9UAV - chains D and E of the 8 polymer chains in the assembly; structure by electron microscopy, 3.70 A resolution.

== Chain D ==
Molecule: Protein sel-1 homolog 1
Organism: Homo sapiens
UniProt: Q9UBV2 (SE1L1_HUMAN); numbering as in UniProt (aligned over 175-723)
Chain sequence (549 residues; row label = number of the first residue in the row):
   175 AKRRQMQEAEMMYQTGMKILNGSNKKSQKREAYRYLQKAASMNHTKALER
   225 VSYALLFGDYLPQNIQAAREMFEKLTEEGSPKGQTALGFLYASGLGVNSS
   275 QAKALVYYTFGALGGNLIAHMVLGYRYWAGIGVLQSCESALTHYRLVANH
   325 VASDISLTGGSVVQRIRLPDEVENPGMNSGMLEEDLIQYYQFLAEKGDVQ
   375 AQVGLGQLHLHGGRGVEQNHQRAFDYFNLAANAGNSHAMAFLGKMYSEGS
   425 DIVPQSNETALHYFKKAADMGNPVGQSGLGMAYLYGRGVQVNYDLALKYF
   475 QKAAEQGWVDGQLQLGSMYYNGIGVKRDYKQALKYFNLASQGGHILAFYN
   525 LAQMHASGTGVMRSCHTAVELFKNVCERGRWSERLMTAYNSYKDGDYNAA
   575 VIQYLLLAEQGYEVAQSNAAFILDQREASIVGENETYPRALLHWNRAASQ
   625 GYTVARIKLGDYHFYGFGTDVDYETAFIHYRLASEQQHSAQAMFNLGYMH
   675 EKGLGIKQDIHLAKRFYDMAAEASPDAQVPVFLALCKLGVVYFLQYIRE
Not modelled in the structure: 347-457
Disulfides: C311-C539
Glycans and other covalent adducts: N-acetylglucosamine (NAG) linked to N217, N272, N608
Curated features (UniProtKB/Swiss-Prot):
  - glycosylation (N-linked (GlcNAc...) asparagine): N195, N217, N272, N431, N608
  - natural variant: M528 (M528R: In NEDGSAF), G585 (G585D: In NEDGSAF; uncertain significance)

== Chain E ==
Molecule: Endoplasmic reticulum lectin 1
Organism: Homo sapiens
UniProt: Q96DZ1 (ERLEC_HUMAN); numbering as in UniProt (aligned over 37-285)
Chain sequence (249 residues; row label = number of the first residue in the row):
    37 LSDDIPFRVNWPGTEFSLPTTGVLYKEDNYVIMTTAHKEKYKCILPLVTS
    87 GDEEEEKDYKGPNPRELLEPLFKQSSCSYRIESYWTYEVCHGKHIRQYHE
   137 EKETGQKINIHEYYLGNMLAKNLLFEKEREAEEKEKSNEIPTKNIEGQMT
   187 PYYPVGMGNGTPCSLKQNRPRSSTVMYICHPESKHEILSVAEVTTCEYEV
   237 VILTPLLCSHPKYRFRASPVNDIFCQSLPGSPFKPLTLRQLEQQEEILR
Not modelled in the structure: 156-172
Disulfides: C79-C261, C113-C126, C199-C232, C215-C244
Curated features (UniProtKB/Swiss-Prot):
  - glycosylation: N195 (N-linked (GlcNAc...) asparagine)
  - mutagenesis: R207 (R207A: Abolishes interaction with SEL1L)

== Chain D / chain E interface ==
Residue-residue contacts (49):
  T250(D) with T70(E), hydrogen bond (backbone-side chain)
  E251(D) with T70(E), hydrogen bond (backbone-side chain)
  E252(D) with T70(E); K74(E), hydrogen bond (backbone-side chain)
  G253(D) with T70(E), hydrogen bond (backbone-side chain); T71(E); A72(E)
  Q258(D) with M69(E); T70(E)
  Q275(D) with F43(E)
  A276(D) with F43(E), hydrophobic; L81(E), hydrophobic
  K277(D) with L81(E)
  L279(D) with F43(E), hydrophobic; V45(E), hydrophobic
  Y281(D) with V67(E); M69(E), hydrophobic
  F284(D) with W47(E), hydrophobic; M69(E), hydrophobic
  L287(D) with T273(E), hydrogen bond (backbone-side chain); L274(E)
  I305(D) with D39(E)
  G306(D) with I41(E); P42(E); F43(E), hydrogen bond (backbone-backbone)
  V307(D) with P42(E); F43(E)
  L308(D) with P42(E), hydrophobic; R44(E); V256(E), hydrophobic
  E312(D) with E281(E)
  T316(D) with E281(E)
  R319(D) with L284(E)
  L320(D) with L277(E), hydrophobic
  R537(D) with R285(E)
  L616(D) with L37(E); D39(E)
  R620(D) with D39(E), salt bridge
  T649(D) with N180(E)
  I652(D) with N180(E); E182(E)
  I680(D) with V229(E)
  K681(D) with T230(E)
  D683(D) with T231(E), hydrogen bond
  H685(D) with L201(E); T231(E)
  L686(D) with E228(E); T230(E); T231(E)
Other interface residues (no listed pair), chain D (41 interface residues in all): S273, V280, T283, G288, H294, G304, N619, R655, L656, H674, R689
Other interface residues (no listed pair), chain E (38 interface residues in all): Y77, C79, I181, G183, K202, A227, I259, C261, P271

== Summary ==
The interface between chain D and chain E involves 41 residues on one side and 38 on the other; the contacts
include 7 hydrogen bonds and 1 salt bridge. Polar pairs include R620(D)-D39(E), T250(D)-T70(E) and
E251(D)-T70(E). Covalently linked N-acetylglucosamine: at N217(D), N272(D) and N608(D).
Chain D is Protein sel-1 homolog 1 and chain E is Endoplasmic reticulum lectin 1, both from Homo sapiens; the
structure, Cryo-EM structure of HRD1-SEL1L-XTP3B (state D2) complex, was determined by electron microscopy
(same publication as 9LWU, 8KES, 8KET and 8KEV).
